6XWT - chains A and F of the 6 polymer chains in the assembly; structure by X-ray diffraction, 3.47 A resolution.

== Chain A ==
Molecule: Histone H3-like centromeric protein cid
Source organism: Drosophila melanogaster
Reference sequence: Q9V6Q2 (CID_DROME); residues -99 to 125 here correspond to UniProt positions 1-225 (UniProt number = residue number + 100)
Sequence (225 residues; each row starts with the number of its first residue; numbers below 1 keep their minus sign (Met-99 is residue -99)):
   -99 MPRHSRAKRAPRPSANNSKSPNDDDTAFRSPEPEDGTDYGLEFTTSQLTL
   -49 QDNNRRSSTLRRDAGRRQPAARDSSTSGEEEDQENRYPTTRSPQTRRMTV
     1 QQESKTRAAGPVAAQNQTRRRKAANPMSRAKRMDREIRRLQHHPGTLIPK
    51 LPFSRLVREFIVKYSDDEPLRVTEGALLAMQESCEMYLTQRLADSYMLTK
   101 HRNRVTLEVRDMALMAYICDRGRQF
Disordered / not traced: -99 to 46, 121-125
Curated features (UniProtKB/Swiss-Prot):
  - modified residue: Ser-26 (Phosphoserine), Ser-25 (Phosphoserine), Thr-24 (Phosphothreonine), Ser-23 (Phosphoserine)
From the paper describing this entry:
  - specificity-determining residues: Ser54, Met86, Gln90 (by similarity / conservation)
  - mutagenesis - M86A, Q90G: unchanged binding to Chromosome alignment defect 1 (chain F)
  - mutagenesis - S54Q, M86A, Q90G: unchanged binding to His-CAL11-160
  - mutagenesis - S54Q/M86A/Q90G: decreased binding to His-CAL11-160

== Chain F ==
Molecule: Chromosome alignment defect 1
Source organism: Drosophila melanogaster
Reference sequence: Q9VEN2 (Q9VEN2_DROME); residues 1-979 here = UniProt positions 1-979
Sequence (979 residues; row label = number of the first residue in the row):
     1 MANAVVDEETLEAMVYERSKAWSSKMADFASLEDGMEIDVAEFDNLFHGE
    51 DEDPDLDDVAKEAVEDNVPDEAKLEMGHINATSVTELTLILCANEDNEAK
   101 AEIEEILNQTVPVVEEHKRKWREAGLDRILDTFDEKQIEHHVGRWMRRHN
   151 SVYLEASPPKYLPPHHNSISDESDESMHSIDTARYIQQSRRRNAHMTNKN
   201 MTTIKMYRKHSHKRDELRAKYAYGDEQEHRHHMQAVLLRRRERERQLAYL
   251 ASTPMQCVYSSGHHMRRKNLRKRRINSWMFDSASSSEEDTSFGGCDCHSC
   301 RRHYALSRSVYQSCPYGRGQREYHHRQMASRTMHTMRRQHTFDMEMDLRP
   351 RLPENECSCCNSDRLCSNVIHIANSSTEEWVVENRSNHLTQETQEKTRKQ
   401 KHQPMDARKVSHQPVCSKGHEQKPLSSKATSVSKLVLSKEKYMQMFDSES
   451 SDEDNALAKKGLLCCSDKKKGMTFPTPNAAGKITHPTSSAKKAIRKEARP
   501 NGLAQIQEEGPTATNSPIESTYLPVAHMKSVSIDGSSGTSATFESPAKKA
   551 PKRGIRETSPLNGNELQQLISTIPIADEKASSLMEKVDNCIGRESFDDRN
   601 KDFMHMENSSTKTAVEKSTKQKRVSGKKSEIPKSIITNNEILEKNSTETL
   651 SEKQVAAKAKKQSVRKTGATGKPSTSRLKKSEKTKTTSSVTSTSKLEQVR
   701 EEESDVSSEVLAKPKPQCSTTASILKQGGDGASNSEDDLQIALAMSKATY
   751 KEEQQKRKKTKREPSNKQPQSPAEKSMTVFNNQSVACNSTALANDTACYR
   801 VLPKRRGVKRAAAVSTTEEKTATNSSSSPTSSLEEMGSPTGGDPDCTVVT
   851 STTGCEPPASERQEIPATIKITKRGILLHSPSAPEGASFTLTEQGLGKII
   901 GERWARKYLKYHIGSRSFDSRHSVYYQPTPQLAAALSAPQDAQNIGNISG
   951 SSASDDDIFEQINRYGTVYSILENNSGDK
Disordered / not traced: 1-16, 48-979
From the paper describing this entry:
  - mutagenesis - W22A/F29A: decreased binding to CENP-A/H4
  - mutagenesis - W22A/F29A, W22R/F29R: decreased localization to CENP-A
  - mutagenesis - I900R/K907A/Y908A: decreased localization to CENP-C
  - mutagenesis - W22A/F29A: decreased binding to CENP-A-GFP-LacI
  - mutagenesis - W22R/F29R, F43R: decreased binding to CENP-A

== Chain A / chain F interface ==
Residue-residue contacts (34; chain A residue first):
  Lys50(A) - Leu46(F)
  Leu51(A) - Leu46(F)
  Leu51(A) - Phe47(F)  hydrophobic
  Ser54(A) - Phe43(F)
  Ser54(A) - Leu46(F)
  Arg58(A) - Asp39(F)
  Arg58(A) - Phe43(F)
  Val62(A) - Asp39(F)
  Arg71(A) - Met36(F)
  Arg71(A) - Glu37(F)  hydrogen bond (side chain-backbone)
  Arg71(A) - Ile38(F)
  Arg71(A) - Asp39(F)
  Val72(A) - Gly35(F)
  Val72(A) - Met36(F)
  Val72(A) - Glu37(F)  hydrogen bond (backbone-backbone)
  Thr73(A) - Glu33(F)
  Glu74(A) - Glu33(F)  hydrogen bond (backbone-backbone)
  Glu74(A) - Asp34(F)
  Glu74(A) - Gly35(F)
  Glu74(A) - Glu37(F)
  Gly75(A) - Leu32(F)
  Gly75(A) - Glu33(F)  hydrogen bond (backbone-backbone)
  Leu77(A) - Glu37(F)
  Ala79(A) - Phe29(F)
  Glu82(A) - Lys25(F)  salt bridge
  Glu82(A) - Phe29(F)
  Ser83(A) - Trp22(F)
  Ser83(A) - Phe29(F)
  Met86(A) - Trp22(F)  hydrophobic
  Met86(A) - Lys25(F)  hydrogen bond
  Tyr87(A) - Trp22(F)  hydrophobic
  Gln90(A) - Arg18(F)
  Gln90(A) - Trp22(F)  hydrogen bond
  Asp94(A) - Arg18(F)  salt bridge
Interface residues without a listed pair, chain A (20 interface residues in all): Pro69, Ala93
Interface residues without a listed pair, chain F (16 interface residues in all): Val40
Interface features reported in the paper:
  - interface residues, chain F: Phe29(F)
  - hot spots on chain F (mutagenesis) - F43R: unchanged binding to CENP-A/H4
  - hot spots on chain F (mutagenesis) - W22R: decreased binding to CENP-A/H4
  - hot spots on chain F (mutagenesis) - F43R: decreased localization to CENP-A

== Overview ==
20 residues of chain A face 16 of chain F across their interface, with 6 hydrogen bonds and 2 salt bridges.
Among the polar pairs are Glu82(A)-Lys25(F), Asp94(A)-Arg18(F) and Arg71(A)-Glu37(F). The paper reports that
W22A/F29A, W22R/F29R and F43R of chain F reduce localization to CENP-A; the interface residue Phe29(F); 9
substitutions were tested in all.
Here chain A is Histone H3-like centromeric protein cid and chain F is Chromosome alignment defect 1, both
from Drosophila melanogaster. Entry 6XWT (drosophila melanogaster CENP-A/H4 bound to N-terminal CAL1 fragment)
was determined by X-ray diffraction together with 6XWS, 6XWU and 6XWV from the same study.
